1ADC - chains A and B; structure by X-ray diffraction, 2.70 A resolution.

# Chain A (and B)
Molecule: Alcohol dehydrogenase
Source organism: Equus caballus
Notes: EC 1.1.1.1; chain B of this document is another copy of the same molecule, construct and numbering; everything in this record applies to it too
UniProt: P00327 (ADHE_HORSE); numbering as in UniProt (aligned over 1-374)
Sequence (374 residues; row label = number of the first residue in the row):
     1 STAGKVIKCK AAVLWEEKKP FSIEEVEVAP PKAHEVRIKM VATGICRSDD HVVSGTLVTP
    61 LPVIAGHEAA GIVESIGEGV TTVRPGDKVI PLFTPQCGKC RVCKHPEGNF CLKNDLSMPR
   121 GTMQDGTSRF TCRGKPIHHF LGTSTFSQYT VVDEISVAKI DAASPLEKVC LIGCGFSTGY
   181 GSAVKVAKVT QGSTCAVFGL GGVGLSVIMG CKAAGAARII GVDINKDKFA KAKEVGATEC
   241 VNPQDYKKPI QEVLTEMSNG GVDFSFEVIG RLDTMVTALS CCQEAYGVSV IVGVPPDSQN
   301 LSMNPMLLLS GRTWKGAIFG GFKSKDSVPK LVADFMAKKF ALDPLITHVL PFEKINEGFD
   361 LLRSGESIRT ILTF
Metal / ion sites: Zn2+ site 1: Cys46, His67, Cys174 (together with ethanol); Zn2+ site 2: Cys97, Cys100, Cys103, Cys111
Small-molecule neighbours: PAD (5-beta-D-ribofuranosylpicolinamide adenine-dinucleotide): Cys46, Arg47, Ser48, His51, Phe93, Cys174, Thr178, Gly199, Leu200, Gly201, Gly202, Val203, Gly204, Asp223, Ile224, Asn225, Lys228, Val268, Ile269, Gly270, Arg271, Thr274, Val292, Gly293, Val294, Ala317, Ile318, Phe319, Leu362, Arg369

# Chain A / chain B interface
Residue-residue contacts (87; chain A residue first):
  Arg101(A) - Tyr286(B)
  Val102(A) - Ala285(B)  hydrophobic
  His105(A) - Tyr286(B)
  Glu107(A) - Tyr286(B)
  Gly108(A) - Ala285(B)
  Phe110(A) - Ala285(B)  hydrophobic
  Phe110(A) - Ser310(B)
  Leu112(A) - Glu284(B)
  Ser258(A) - Arg101(B)
  Asn259(A) - Arg101(B)  hydrogen bond (backbone-side chain)
  Gly260(A) - Arg101(B)
  Gly261(A) - Arg101(B)  hydrogen bond (backbone-side chain)
  Leu272(A) - Pro305(B)  hydrophobic
  Met275(A) - Pro305(B)  hydrophobic
  Gln283(A) - Arg101(B)
  Gln283(A) - Val102(B)
  Glu284(A) - Phe110(B)
  Ala285(A) - Val102(B)  hydrophobic
  Ala285(A) - Gly108(B)
  Ala285(A) - Phe110(B)  hydrophobic
  Tyr286(A) - Arg101(B)  hydrogen bond
  Tyr286(A) - His105(B)
  Ile291(A) - Pro305(B)  hydrophobic
  Ile291(A) - Leu309(B)  hydrophobic
  Val292(A) - Leu309(B)
  Gly293(A) - Leu309(B)
  Pro295(A) - Pro305(B)  hydrophobic
  Pro295(A) - Leu309(B)
  Asp297(A) - Asn304(B)
  Gln299(A) - Asn304(B)  hydrogen bond (backbone-side chain)
  Gln299(A) - Pro305(B)
  Asn300(A) - Ser302(B)
  Asn300(A) - Met303(B)
  Asn300(A) - Asn304(B)
  Leu301(A) - Leu301(B)
  Leu301(A) - Ser302(B)
  Leu301(A) - Met303(B)  hydrogen bond (backbone-backbone)
  Leu301(A) - Pro305(B)
  Ser302(A) - Leu301(B)
  Ser302(A) - Ser302(B)  hydrogen bond
  Met303(A) - Asn300(B)  hydrogen bond (backbone-side chain)
  Met303(A) - Leu301(B)  hydrogen bond (backbone-backbone)
  Asn304(A) - Asp297(B)
  Asn304(A) - Gln299(B)
  Asn304(A) - Asn300(B)  hydrogen bond (backbone-side chain)
  Pro305(A) - Leu272(B)  hydrophobic
  Pro305(A) - Met275(B)  hydrophobic
  Pro305(A) - Pro295(B)  hydrophobic
  Pro305(A) - Gln299(B)
  Pro305(A) - Leu301(B)  hydrophobic
  Met306(A) - Ile318(B)  hydrophobic
  Leu308(A) - Ile291(B)  hydrophobic
  Leu308(A) - Trp314(B)  hydrophobic
  Leu308(A) - Gly316(B)  hydrogen bond (backbone-backbone)
  Leu308(A) - Ala317(B)
  Leu309(A) - Ile291(B)
  Leu309(A) - Val292(B)
  Leu309(A) - Gly293(B)
  Leu309(A) - Val294(B)  hydrophobic
  Leu309(A) - Pro295(B)
  Leu309(A) - Gly316(B)
  Leu309(A) - Ala317(B)  hydrogen bond (backbone-backbone)
  Leu309(A) - Ile318(B)  hydrogen bond (backbone-backbone)
  Ser310(A) - Phe110(B)
  Gly311(A) - Gly316(B)
  Arg312(A) - Trp314(B)
  Arg312(A) - Lys315(B)
  Arg312(A) - Gly316(B)
  Thr313(A) - Thr313(B)
  Thr313(A) - Trp314(B)
  Thr313(A) - Lys315(B)
  Trp314(A) - Leu308(B)
  Trp314(A) - Arg312(B)
  Trp314(A) - Thr313(B)  hydrogen bond (backbone-side chain)
  Trp314(A) - Trp314(B)  hydrogen bond (backbone-backbone)
  Lys315(A) - Leu308(B)
  Lys315(A) - Arg312(B)
  Lys315(A) - Thr313(B)
  Gly316(A) - Leu308(B)
  Gly316(A) - Leu309(B)
  Gly316(A) - Gly311(B)
  Gly316(A) - Arg312(B)
  Ala317(A) - Leu308(B)
  Ala317(A) - Leu309(B)  hydrogen bond (backbone-backbone)
  Ile318(A) - Met306(B)  hydrophobic
  Ile318(A) - Leu309(B)  hydrogen bond (backbone-backbone)
  Ile318(A) - Ser310(B)
Interface residues without a listed pair, chain A (44 interface residues in all): Leu116, Asp263, Val294
Interface residues without a listed pair, chain B (39 interface residues in all): Leu112, Ser117, Gln283, Ser298

# In short
44 residues of chain A and 39 residues of chain B are in contact, with 16 hydrogen bonds. Among the polar
pairs are Asn259(A)-Arg101(B), Gly261(A)-Arg101(B) and Tyr286(A)-Arg101(B). Bound to chain A: compound PAD.
Cys46(A), His67(A) and Cys174(A) coordinate Zn2+ site 1.
Chain A and chain B are both Alcohol dehydrogenase (Equus caballus); the structure, Crystallographic studies
of isosteric NAD analogues bound to alcohol dehydrogenase: specificity and substrate binding in two ..., was
determined by X-ray diffraction, deposited together with 1ADB.
